2YDB - chain A; structure by X-ray diffraction, 2.15 A resolution.

Chain A:
Name: 2', 3'-cyclic nucleotide 3'-phosphodiesterase
From: Mus musculus
Notes: EC 3.1.4.37; fragment: catalytic domain, residues 159-378
UniProt: P16330 (CN37_MOUSE); residues 159-378 here = UniProt positions 159-378
Amino-acid sequence (221 residues; row label = number of the first residue in the row):
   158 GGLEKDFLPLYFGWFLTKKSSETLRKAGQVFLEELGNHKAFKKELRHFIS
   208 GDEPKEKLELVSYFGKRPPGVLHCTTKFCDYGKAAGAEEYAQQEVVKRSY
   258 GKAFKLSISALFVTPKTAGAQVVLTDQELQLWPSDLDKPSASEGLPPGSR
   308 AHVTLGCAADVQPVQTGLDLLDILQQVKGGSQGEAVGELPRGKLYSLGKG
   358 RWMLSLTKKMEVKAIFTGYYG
Disordered / not traced: 158-162, 209-211
Differences from the reference sequence: expression tag (158)
Ligand contacts: NADP (NAP; NADP nicotinamide-adenine-dinucleotide phosphate): Tyr168, His230, Thr232, Phe235, Arg307, His309, Thr311, Pro320, Val321
What the authors report for this chain:
  - conformationally variable residues: Gln319 to Val321
  - binding site for NADP: Phe235, Pro320, Val321

In short:
Ligands of chain A: NADP. The paper reports a binding site for NADP at Phe235, Pro320 and Val321;
conformational variability at Gln319.
Chain A is 2', 3'-cyclic nucleotide 3'-phosphodiesterase (Mus musculus); the structure, Catalytic domain of
mouse 2',3'-cyclic nucleotide 3'- phosphodiesterase, soaked with 2',3'-cyclic NADP, was determined by X-ray
diffraction, deposited together with 2YDD, 2Y3X, 2Y1P and 2XMI.
